Entry 1DZZ (X-ray diffraction, 1.92 A resolution); this record covers chain P.

[Chain P]
Name: L-fuculose phosphate aldolase
From: Escherichia coli
Notes: EC 4.1.2.17
Reference sequence: A0A037YR34 (A0A037YR34_ECOLX); residue numbers follow UniProt; this construct covers 1-215
Chain sequence (215 residues; row label = number of the first residue in the row):
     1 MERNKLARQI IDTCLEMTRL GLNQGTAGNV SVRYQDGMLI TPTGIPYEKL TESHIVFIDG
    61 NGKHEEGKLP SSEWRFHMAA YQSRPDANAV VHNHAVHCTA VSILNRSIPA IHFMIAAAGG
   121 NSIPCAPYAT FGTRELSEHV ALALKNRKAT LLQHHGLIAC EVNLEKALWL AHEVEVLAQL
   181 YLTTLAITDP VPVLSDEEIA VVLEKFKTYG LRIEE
Unresolved in the structure: 209-215
Differences from the reference sequence: engineered mutation Phe113 (Tyr in A0A037YR34)
Covalently attached groups: beta-mercaptoethanol (BME) linked to Cys14
Ion coordination: Zn2+: Glu73, His92, His94, His155

[In short]
The Zn2+ site is built by Glu73, His92, His94 and His155.
Chain P is L-fuculose phosphate aldolase (Escherichia coli); the structure, L-Fuculose-1-Phosphate Aldolase
from Escherichia coli Mutant Y113F, was determined by X-ray diffraction (same publication as 1DZU, 1DZV, 1DZW,
1DZX and 1DZY).
